Entry 8XGC (electron microscopy, 3.70 A resolution); this record covers chains J and Y of the 29 polymer chains in the assembly.

== Chain J ==
Molecule: Chromosome segregation in meiosis protein 3
Source organism: Saccharomyces cerevisiae
Reference sequence: Q04659 (CSM3_YEAST); numbering as in UniProt (aligned over 1-317)
Amino-acid sequence (317 residues; row label = number of the first residue in the row):
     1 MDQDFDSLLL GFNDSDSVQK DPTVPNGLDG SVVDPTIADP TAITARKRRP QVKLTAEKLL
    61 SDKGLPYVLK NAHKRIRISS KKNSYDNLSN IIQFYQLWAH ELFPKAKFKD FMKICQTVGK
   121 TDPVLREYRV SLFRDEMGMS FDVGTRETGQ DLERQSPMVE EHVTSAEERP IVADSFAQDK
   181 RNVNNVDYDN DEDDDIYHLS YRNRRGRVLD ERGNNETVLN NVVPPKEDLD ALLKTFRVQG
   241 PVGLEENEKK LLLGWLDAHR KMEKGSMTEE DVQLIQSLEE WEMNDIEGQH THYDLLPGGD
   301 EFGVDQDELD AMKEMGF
Not modelled in the structure: 1-45, 140-317

== Chain Y ==
Molecule: 39-nt DNA strand
Source organism: Saccharomyces cerevisiae
Sequence (39 nucleotides; numbered 15 to 53; the number before each row is that of its first residue):
    15 CACACACTCA AAAATTAATC GATCGTATGC AAAATTTAA

== Interface between chain J and chain Y ==
Contacting residue pairs (6):
  Lys47(J) - DA26(Y)  phosphate contact
  Lys47(J) - DA27(Y)  phosphate contact
  Gln51(J) - DA27(Y)  hydrogen bond to the phosphate
  Gln51(J) - DA28(Y)  phosphate contact
  Lys53(J) - DA28(Y)  salt bridge to the phosphate
  Ile114(J) - DT29(Y)  phosphate contact

== Overview ==
Chain J and chain Y each contribute 4 residues to their interface; the contacts include 1 hydrogen bond and 1
salt bridge. Polar contacts include Gln51(J)-DA27(Y) and Lys53(J)-DA28(Y).
Here chain J is Chromosome segregation in meiosis protein 3 and chain Y is a 39-nt DNA strand, both from
Saccharomyces cerevisiae. Entry 8XGC (Structure of yeast replisome associated with FACT and histone hexamer,
Composite map) was determined by electron microscopy.
